Entry 9CU0 (electron microscopy, 3.94 A resolution); this record covers chains B and G of the 7 polymer chains in the assembly.

Chain B:
Molecule: Nitrogenase molybdenum-iron protein beta chain
Organism: Azotobacter vinelandii
Notes: EC 1.18.6.1
UniProt: P07329 (NIFK_AZOVI); numbering as in UniProt (aligned over 1-523)
Amino-acid sequence (523 residues; row label = number of the first residue in the row):
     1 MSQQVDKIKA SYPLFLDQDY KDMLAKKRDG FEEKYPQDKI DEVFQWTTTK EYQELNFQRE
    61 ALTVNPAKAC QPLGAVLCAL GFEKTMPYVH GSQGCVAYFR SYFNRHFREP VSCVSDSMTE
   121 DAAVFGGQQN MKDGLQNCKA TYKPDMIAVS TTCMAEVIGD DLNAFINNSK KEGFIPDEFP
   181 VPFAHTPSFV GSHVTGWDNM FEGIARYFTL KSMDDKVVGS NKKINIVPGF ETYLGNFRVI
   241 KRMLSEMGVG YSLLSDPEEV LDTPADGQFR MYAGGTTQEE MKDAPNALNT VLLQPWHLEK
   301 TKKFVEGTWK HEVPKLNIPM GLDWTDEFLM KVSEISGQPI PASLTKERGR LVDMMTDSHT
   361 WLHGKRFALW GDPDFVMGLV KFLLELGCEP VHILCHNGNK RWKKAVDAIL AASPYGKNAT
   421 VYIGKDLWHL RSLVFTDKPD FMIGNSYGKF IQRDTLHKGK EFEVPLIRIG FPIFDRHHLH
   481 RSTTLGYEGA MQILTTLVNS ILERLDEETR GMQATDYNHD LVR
Unresolved in the structure: 1
Bound ions: fe(8)-S(7) cluster Fe: Cys-70, Cys-95, Cys-153 (shared with 3 residues of chain A); Fe ion site 1: Arg-108, Glu-109 (shared with 2 residues of chain D); Fe ion site 2: Asp-353, Asp-357 (shared with 2 residues of chain D)
Ligand contacts: fe(8)-S(7) cluster (CLF): Cys-70, Pro-72, Ser-92, Gly-94, Cys-95, Tyr-98, Phe-99, Thr-152, Cys-153, Ser-188

Chain G:
Molecule: Protein FeSII
Organism: Azotobacter vinelandii
UniProt: Q44501 (FESII_AZOVI); residue numbers follow UniProt; this construct covers 1-122
Amino-acid sequence (122 residues; each row starts with the number of its first residue):
     1 MATIYFSSPL MPHNKKVQAV AGKRSTLLGV AQENGVKIPF ECQDGNCGSC LVKITHLDGE
    61 RIKGMLLTDK ERNVLKSVGK LPKSEEERAA VRDLPPTYRL ACQTIVTDED LLVEFTGEPG
   121 GA
Unresolved in the structure: 1
Bound ions: 2Fe-2S cluster Fe: Cys-42, Cys-47, Cys-50, Cys-102
Ligand contacts:
  - 2Fe-2S cluster (FES): Phe-40, Glu-41, Cys-42, Gly-45, Asn-46, Cys-47, Gly-48, Ser-49, Cys-50, Leu-100, Cys-102
  - 4Fe-4S cluster (SF4): Pro-119, Gly-121, Ala-122

Interface between chain B and chain G:
Contacting residue pairs (9):
  Thr-119(B) with Leu-66(G)
  Glu-120(B) with Leu-66(G)
  Asp-121(B) with Thr-68(G); Lys-70(G), salt bridge
  Ala-123(B) with Arg-24(G)
  Phe-125(B) with Gln-43(G); Asp-44(G); Gly-45(G); Gln-103(G)
Interface residues without a listed pair, chain B (6 interface residues in all): Val-124
Interface residues without a listed pair, chain G (10 interface residues in all): Thr-26, Cys-102

Overview:
The interface between chain B and chain G involves 6 residues on one side and 10 on the other; the contacts
include 1 salt bridge. The salt-bridged pair is Asp-121(B)/Lys-70(G). Bound to chain B: fe(8)-S(7) cluster.
Ligands of chain G: 4Fe-4S cluster and 2Fe-2S cluster.
Chain B is Nitrogenase molybdenum-iron protein beta chain and chain G is Protein FeSII, both from Azotobacter
vinelandii; the structure, Azotobacter vinelandii 1:1:1 MoFeP:FeP:FeSII-Complex (C1 symmetry), was determined
by electron microscopy (same publication as 9CTZ, 9CU1 and 9CU2).
